9JSZ - chains B and D of the 16 polymer chains in the assembly; structure by electron microscopy, 3.18 A resolution.

== Chain B ==
Molecule: Dren-apaz
Organism: Novosphingopyxis baekryungensis DSM 16222
Amino-acid sequence (442 residues; row label = number of the first residue in the row):
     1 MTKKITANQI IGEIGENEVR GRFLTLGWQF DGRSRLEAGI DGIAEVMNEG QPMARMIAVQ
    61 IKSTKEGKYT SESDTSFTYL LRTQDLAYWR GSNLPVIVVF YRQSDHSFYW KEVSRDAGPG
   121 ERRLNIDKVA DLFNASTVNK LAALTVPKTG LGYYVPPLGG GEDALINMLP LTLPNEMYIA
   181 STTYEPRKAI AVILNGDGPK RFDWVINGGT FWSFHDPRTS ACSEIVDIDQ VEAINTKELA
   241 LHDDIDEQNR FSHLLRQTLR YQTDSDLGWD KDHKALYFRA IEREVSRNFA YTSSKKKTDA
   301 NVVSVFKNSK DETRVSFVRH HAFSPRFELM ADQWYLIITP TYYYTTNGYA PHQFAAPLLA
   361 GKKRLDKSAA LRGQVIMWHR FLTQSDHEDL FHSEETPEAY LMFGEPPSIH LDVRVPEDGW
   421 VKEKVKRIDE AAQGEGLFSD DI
Not modelled in the structure: 1-5, 385-396, 425-442
What the authors report for this chain:
  - mutagenesis - E13A/N17A/R20A/Q29A/D31A/R33A/E45A, D41A, Q60A: abolished catalytic activity
  - mutagenesis - K62A: decreased catalytic activity

== Chain D ==
Molecule: 21-nt DNA strand
Organism: Novosphingopyxis baekryungensis DSM 16222
Sequence (21 nucleotides; each row starts with the number of its first residue):
     1 TATCGTCAGC TGTGCAGTAT T
Not modelled in the structure: 1, 20-21

== How chain B and chain D interact ==
Residue-residue contacts - 19 pairs, chain B then chain D:
  Arg-187(B) / DC4(D)  hydrogen bond to the base
  Asn-249(B) / DC7(D)  sugar contact
  Ser-252(B) / DC7(D)  sugar contact
  Ser-252(B) / DA8(D)  phosphate contact
  His-253(B) / DG5(D)  hydrogen bond to the base
  His-253(B) / DT6(D)  base contact
  Arg-256(B) / DT6(D)  salt bridge to the phosphate
  Arg-256(B) / DC7(D)  phosphate contact
  Arg-260(B) / DT6(D)  salt bridge to the phosphate
  Asp-270(B) / DT6(D)  phosphate contact
  Lys-271(B) / DT6(D)  phosphate contact
  Asp-272(B) / DT6(D)  phosphate contact
  His-273(B) / DC7(D)  salt bridge to the phosphate
  Arg-326(B) / DC7(D)  salt bridge to the phosphate
  Arg-326(B) / DA8(D)  salt bridge to the phosphate
  Phe-327(B) / DC7(D)  phosphate contact
  Phe-327(B) / DA8(D)  phosphate contact
  Arg-364(B) / DA16(D)  phosphate contact
  Arg-364(B) / DG17(D)  salt bridge to the phosphate
Other interface residues (no listed pair), chain B (16 interface residues in all): Gln-257, Pro-325, Glu-423
Other interface residues (no listed pair), chain D (9 interface residues in all): DG9, DA19

== Overview ==
The interface between chain B and chain D involves 16 residues on one side and 9 on the other, with 2 hydrogen
bonds and 6 salt bridges. Among the polar pairs are Arg-187(B)/DC4(D), His-253(B)/DG5(D) and
Arg-256(B)/DT6(D). From the paper: E13A/N17A/R20A/Q29A/D31A/R33A/E45A, D41A and Q60A of chain B abolish
catalytic activity; K62A of chain B reduces catalytic activity.
Here chain B is Dren-apaz and chain D is a 21-nt DNA strand, both from Novosphingopyxis baekryungensis DSM
16222. Entry 9JSZ (active NbaSPARDA complexes) was determined by electron microscopy (same publication as
9JSB, 9JSP and 9JT2).
